PDB entry 7AQR | electron microscopy, 2.91 A resolution | chains C and D of the 17 polymer chains in the assembly

# Chain C
Protein: NADH dehydrogenase [ubiquinone] iron-sulfur protein 3
From: Arabidopsis thaliana
Notes: EC 7.1.1.2
Reference sequence: Q95748 (NDUS3_ARATH); residue numbers follow UniProt; this construct covers 1-190
Amino-acid sequence (190 residues; numbered 1 to 190; the number before each row is that of its first residue):
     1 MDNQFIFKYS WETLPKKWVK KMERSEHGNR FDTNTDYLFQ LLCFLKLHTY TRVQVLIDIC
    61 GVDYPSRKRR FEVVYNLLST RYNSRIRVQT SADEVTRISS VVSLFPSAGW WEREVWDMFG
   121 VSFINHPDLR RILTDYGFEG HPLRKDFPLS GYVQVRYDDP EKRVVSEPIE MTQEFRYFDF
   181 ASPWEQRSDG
Disordered / not traced: 186-190

# Chain D
Protein: NADH dehydrogenase subunit 7
From: Arabidopsis thaliana
Reference sequence: A0A2P2CLH2 (A0A2P2CLH2_ARATH); numbering as in UniProt (aligned over 1-394)
Amino-acid sequence (394 residues; each row starts with the number of its first residue):
     1 MTTRKRQIKN FTLNFGPQHP AAHGVLRLVL EMNGEVVERA EPHIGLLHRG TEKLIEYKTY
    61 LQALPYFDRL DYVSMMAQEH AYSLAVEKLL NCEVPLRAQY IRVLFCEITR ILNHLLALTT
   121 HAMDVGALTP FLWAFEEREK LLEFYERVSG ARMHASFIRP GGVAQDLPLG LCRDIDSFTQ
   181 QFASRIDELE EMLTGNRIWK QRLVDIGTVT AQQAKDWGFS GVMLRGSGVC WDLRRAAPYD
   241 VYDQLDFDVP VGTRGDCYDR YCIRIEEMRQ SLRIIVQCLN QMPSGMIKAD DRKLCPPSRC
   301 RMKLSMESLI HHFELYTEGF SVPASSTYTA VEAPKGEFGV FLVSNGSNRP YRCKIRAPGF
   361 AHSQGLDFMS KHHMLADVVT IIGTQDIVFG EVDR
Disordered / not traced: 1-9
Construct notes: variant Ser363 (Leu in A0A2P2CLH2)

# How chain C and chain D interact
Residue-residue contacts - 79 pairs, chain C then chain D:
  Glu26(C) with Lys88(D)
  His27(C) with Lys88(D), hydrogen bond (side chain-backbone); Ser325(D), hydrogen bond; Ser326(D); Thr327(D), hydrogen bond (backbone-side chain)
  Lys46(C) with Asp216(D), salt bridge
  Gln54(C) with Lys215(D)
  Val55(C) with Lys215(D)
  Ile57(C) with Tyr328(D); Glu337(D); Arg356(D), hydrogen bond (backbone-side chain)
  Asp58(C) with Lys354(D); Arg356(D)
  Ile59(C) with Lys354(D)
  Cys60(C) with Phe341(D), hydrophobic; Lys354(D)
  Gly61(C) with Arg352(D), hydrogen bond (backbone-side chain)
  Val62(C) with Tyr351(D), hydrophobic
  Asp63(C) with Tyr351(D), hydrogen bond (backbone-side chain)
  Tyr64(C) with Tyr351(D), hydrophobic
  Pro65(C) with Tyr351(D)
  Leu78(C) with Trp231(D), hydrophobic
  Thr80(C) with Trp231(D)
  Asn83(C) with Trp231(D); Ala236(D), hydrogen bond (side chain-backbone)
  Arg85(C) with Leu233(D); Tyr328(D); Ala330(D); Glu337(D), salt bridge
  Arg87(C) with Ser326(D), hydrogen bond (side chain-backbone); Thr327(D); Tyr328(D); Phe341(D)
  Pro106(C) with Asp216(D); Trp217(D); Gln364(D)
  Ser107(C) with Asp216(D), hydrogen bond (side chain-backbone); Trp217(D); Gln364(D), hydrogen bond (backbone-side chain)
  Gly109(C) with Gln364(D)
  Trp110(C) with Pro42(D); Phe360(D), hydrophobic; Ser363(D); Gln364(D)
  Trp111(C) with Lys354(D); Arg356(D); Phe360(D); Ala361(D), hydrophobic; Gln364(D)
  Arg113(C) with Glu41(D), salt bridge
  Glu114(C) with Lys354(D), salt bridge; Arg394(D), salt bridge
  Met118(C) with His48(D)
  Phe119(C) with Arg352(D)
  Arg130(C) with Glu41(D), salt bridge
  Ile132(C) with Ile44(D)
  Leu133(C) with Ile44(D), hydrophobic; Gly45(D); His48(D); Asp393(D)
  Tyr136(C) with His43(D)
  Pro142(C) with Lys53(D), hydrogen bond (backbone-side chain)
  Leu143(C) with Glu52(D); Lys53(D); Glu56(D); Arg352(D)
  Arg144(C) with Lys53(D), hydrogen bond (backbone-side chain)
  Lys145(C) with Glu56(D), salt bridge; Tyr351(D), hydrogen bond (side chain-backbone)
  Phe147(C) with Lys53(D), hydrogen bond (backbone-side chain)
  Pro148(C) with Lys53(D)
  Leu149(C) with Lys53(D); Leu54(D), hydrophobic; Tyr57(D), hydrophobic
  Tyr177(C) with Arg349(D), hydrogen bond
  Phe180(C) with Thr317(D); Glu318(D); Asn348(D)
  Ser182(C) with Glu318(D)
Interface residues without a listed pair, chain C (49 interface residues in all): Val74, Asn76, Leu104, Phe105, Ala108, Phe175, Ala181
Interface residues without a listed pair, chain D (45 interface residues in all): Lys58, Leu89, Gln212, Gly218, Val229, Val343

# Overview
Chain C and chain D form an interface of 49 and 45 residues respectively, with 15 hydrogen bonds and 7 salt
bridges. Polar pairs include Lys46(C)-Asp216(D), Arg85(C)-Glu337(D) and Arg113(C)-Glu41(D).
Chain C is NADH dehydrogenase [ubiquinone] iron-sulfur protein 3 and chain D is NADH dehydrogenase subunit 7,
both from Arabidopsis thaliana; the structure, Cryo-EM structure of Arabidopsis thaliana Complex-I (peripheral
arm), was determined by electron microscopy (same publication as 7AQQ, 7AQW, 7AR7, 7AR8, 7AR9, 7ARB, 7ARC and
7ARD).
